PDB entry 5D0X | X-ray diffraction, 2.60 A resolution | chains J and X of the 28 polymer chains in the assembly

Chain J (and X):
Name: Proteasome subunit beta type-4
From: Saccharomyces cerevisiae (strain ATCC 204508 / S288c)
Notes: EC 3.4.25.1; chain X of this document is another copy of the same molecule, construct and numbering; everything in this record applies to it too
UniProt: P22141 (PSB4_YEAST); numbering as in UniProt (aligned over 1-198)
Sequence (198 residues; numbered 1 to 198; the number before each row is that of its first residue):
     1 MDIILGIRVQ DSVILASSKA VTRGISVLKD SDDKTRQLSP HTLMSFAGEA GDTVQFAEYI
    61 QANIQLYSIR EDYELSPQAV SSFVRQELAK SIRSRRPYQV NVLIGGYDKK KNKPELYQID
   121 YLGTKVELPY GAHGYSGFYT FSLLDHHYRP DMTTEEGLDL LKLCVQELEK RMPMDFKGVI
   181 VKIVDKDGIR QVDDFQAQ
Unresolved in the structure: 196-198
UniProt features mapped onto this chain:
  - modified residue: M1 (N-acetylmethionine), S76 (Phosphoserine)

Interface between chain J and chain X:
Contacting residue pairs - 39 pairs, chain J then chain X:
  T22(J) with P173(X)
  G24(J) with P173(X)
  I25(J) with Y135(X), hydrophobic; Y139(X), hydrogen bond (backbone-side chain); R171(X); P173(X)
  S26(J) with Y139(X); R171(X)
  V27(J) with K170(X); R171(X), hydrogen bond (backbone-side chain); M172(X); P173(X)
  L28(J) with R171(X)
  D30(J) with K170(X), salt bridge
  Y139(J) with I25(X), hydrogen bond (side chain-backbone); S26(X)
  E169(J) with D175(X); K177(X), hydrogen bond (backbone-side chain)
  K170(J) with V27(X); D30(X), salt bridge; K177(X), hydrogen bond (backbone-side chain)
  R171(J) with I25(X); S26(X); V27(X), hydrogen bond (side chain-backbone); L28(X)
  M172(J) with V27(X)
  P173(J) with T22(X); G24(X); I25(X); V27(X); M174(X); D175(X), hydrogen bond (backbone-backbone)
  M174(J) with P173(X); M174(X), hydrophobic
  D175(J) with E169(X); P173(X), hydrogen bond (backbone-backbone); D175(X)
  K177(J) with E169(X), hydrogen bond (side chain-backbone); K170(X), hydrogen bond (side chain-backbone)
Also at the interface, not in a pair above, chain J (18 interface residues in all): Y135, F138
Also at the interface, not in a pair above, chain X (18 interface residues in all): F138

In short:
The chain J/chain X interface involves 18 residues from each chain; the contacts include 10 hydrogen bonds and
2 salt bridges. Polar pairs include D30(J)-K170(X), I25(J)-Y139(X) and V27(J)-R171(X).
Chain J and chain X are both Proteasome subunit beta type-4 (Saccharomyces cerevisiae (strain ATCC 204508 /
S288c)); the structure, Yeast 20S proteasome beta5-T1S mutant in complex with Bortezomib, was determined by
X-ray diffraction together with 5CZ4, 5CZ5, 5CZ6, 5CZ7, 5CZ8, 5CZ9 and 16 further entries from the same study.
